8BVM - chains O and u of the 16 polymer chains in the assembly; structure by electron microscopy, 3.80 A resolution.

Chain O:
Protein: RNA-binding protein Hfq
From: Pseudomonas aeruginosa
UniProt: A6VD57 (HFQ_PSEA7); residue numbers follow UniProt; this construct covers 1-82
Sequence (82 residues; row label = number of the first residue in the row):
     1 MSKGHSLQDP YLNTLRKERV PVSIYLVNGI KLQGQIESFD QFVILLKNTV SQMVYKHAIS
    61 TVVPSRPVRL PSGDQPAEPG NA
Not modelled in the structure: 1-5, 72-82
From the paper describing this entry:
  - binding site for rbsB mRNA (chain u): Arg16, Lys17, Arg19, Arg66

Chain u:
Molecule: rbsB mRNA
Sequence (108 nucleotides; each row starts with the number of its first residue; note: 1 number in that range is skipped by the numbering (no residue carries it; nothing is unmodelled there); numbers below 1 keep their minus sign (A-40 is residue -40)):
   -40 AACGCAAACG UUUGCGUCUG GAUAAUCUCC UGGAAAAGAA UCAAUACAAC GAUAAGAAAA
    20 GCUGGAG
    28 GAUAUACCAU GAAGCGGGUC GCUUCCCGGC GCCUGUUGGC U
Not modelled in the structure: -40 to -3, 28-31, 45-47, 51-54, 59-68

Chain O / chain u interface:
Pairs across the interface (13; chain O residue first):
  Tyr25(O) - G23(u)  stacking on the base
  Gly29(O) - G23(u)  hydrogen bond to the sugar
  Gly29(O) - G24(u)  phosphate contact
  Gly29(O) - A25(u)  phosphate contact
  Ile30(O) - G24(u)  sugar contact
  Ile30(O) - A25(u)  phosphate contact
  Ile30(O) - G26(u)  phosphate contact
  Lys31(O) - A25(u)  hydrogen bond to the phosphate
  Leu32(O) - G26(u)  phosphate contact
  Asn48(O) - A-1(u)  base contact
  Ser60(O) - G23(u)  hydrogen bond to the base
  Thr61(O) - G23(u)  hydrogen bond to the base
  Val63(O) - G23(u)  base contact
Interface residues without a listed pair, chain O (11 interface residues in all): Leu26, Gln52

In short:
Chain O and chain u form an interface of 11 and 5 residues respectively, with 4 hydrogen bonds and 1 aromatic
stacking contact. Polar pairs include Ser60(O)-G23(u), Thr61(O)-G23(u) and Gly29(O)-G23(u). The paper reports
a binding site for rbsB mRNA (chain u) at Arg16(O), Lys17(O) and Arg19(O) among others.
Here chain O is RNA-binding protein Hfq (Pseudomonas aeruginosa) and chain u is rbsB mRNA. Entry 8BVM (Cryo-EM
structure of Hfq-Crc-rbsB translation repression complex) was determined by electron microscopy (same
publication as 8BVH and 8BVJ).
